Entry 6LOD (electron microscopy, 3.20 A resolution); this record covers chains A and E of the 6 polymer chains in the assembly.

Chain A:
Protein: MULTIHEME_CYTC domain-containing protein
Organism: Roseiflexus castenholzii (strain DSM 13941 / HLO8)
UniProt: A7NJ87 (A7NJ87_ROSCS); residues 1-226 here = UniProt positions 1-226
Amino-acid sequence (226 residues; each row starts with the number of its first residue):
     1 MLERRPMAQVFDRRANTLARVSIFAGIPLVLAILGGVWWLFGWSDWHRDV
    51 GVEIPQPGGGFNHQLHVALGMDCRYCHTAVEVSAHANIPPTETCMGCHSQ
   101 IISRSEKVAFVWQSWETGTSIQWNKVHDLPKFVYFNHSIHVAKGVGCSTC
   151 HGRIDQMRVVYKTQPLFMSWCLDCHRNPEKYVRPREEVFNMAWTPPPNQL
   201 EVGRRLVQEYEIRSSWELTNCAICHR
Unresolved in the structure: 1-8
Glycans and other covalent adducts: heme c (HEC) linked to Cys-73, Cys-76, Cys-94, Cys-97, Cys-147, Cys-150, Cys-224
Metal / ion sites: heme c Fe (5 sites), coordinated by His-63, His-66, His-77, His-98, His-137, His-140, His-151, Met-168, His-175, His-225
Residues lining bound ligands:
  - EL6 ([(2S)-2-octadecanoyloxypropyl] octadecanoate): Leu-34, Val-37, Phe-41
  - heme c (HEC), molecule 1: Arg-48, Leu-129, Pro-130, Phe-132, Val-133, Leu-166, Phe-167, Met-168, Cys-171, Leu-172, His-175, Leu-218, Thr-219, Asn-220, Cys-221, Ile-223, His-225
  - heme c (HEC), molecule 2: Gln-56, Phe-61, His-63, His-66, Val-67, Met-71, His-77, Ile-88, Pro-89, Trp-123, Asn-124, Lys-125, Val-126, His-127, His-151, Ile-154, Val-160, Met-191
  - heme c (HEC), molecule 3: Gly-59, Gly-60, Phe-61, Asn-62, Leu-65, His-66, Leu-69, Met-71, Tyr-75, Pro-89, Thr-93, His-98, Ile-101, Ile-102, Lys-107, Val-108, Phe-110, Trp-123
  - heme c (HEC), molecule 4: His-77, Val-80, His-85, Ala-86, Asn-87, Ile-88, Lys-125, His-127, Asp-128, Leu-129, Phe-135, His-137, His-140, Val-141, Val-145, Gly-146, His-151, Leu-166, Phe-189
  - heme c (HEC), molecule 5: Val-133, Tyr-134, Phe-135, Asn-136, Ile-139, His-140, Lys-143, Val-145, Thr-149, Trp-170, Cys-171, Cys-174, His-175, Pro-178, Tyr-181, Val-182, Ile-212, Arg-213, Leu-218, Ile-223

Chain E:
Protein: Cytochrome c domain-containing protein
Organism: Roseiflexus castenholzii (strain DSM 13941 / HLO8)
UniProt: A7NJ91 (A7NJ91_ROSCS); residues 33-193 here = UniProt positions 33-193
Amino-acid sequence (162 residues; each row starts with the number of its first residue):
    32 XCHLEMYDQAKYKPQQASEIFADGASARPLVEHTVARGRLRIDATSTGRV
    82 DGDPNGAYVTTIPIRITPELLERGAQRYRIYCAVCHGVNGNGRGQVGLLL
   132 NPRPPSFYDQRLLDMPDGEYYDVLVNGRRTMYPYGYRVQSISDRWAIVAH
   182 IRELQKNPPPQN
Unresolved in the structure: 190-193
Glycans and other covalent adducts: heme c (HEC) linked to Cys-113, Cys-116
Modified / non-standard residues: ACE (acetyl group) at position 32
Sequence notes: acetylation (32)
Metal / ion sites: heme c Fe: His-117, Met-162
Residues lining bound ligands:
  - heme c (HEC), molecule 1: Tyr-112, His-117, Leu-131, Pro-133, Arg-134, Pro-135, Pro-136, Phe-138, Arg-142, Leu-143, Met-146, Tyr-151, Val-154, Leu-155, Arg-159, Arg-160, Thr-161, Met-162, Tyr-165, Ile-178, Ile-182
  - heme c (HEC), molecule 2: Val-115, Val-127, Leu-130

How chain A and chain E interact:
Contacting residue pairs - 54 pairs, chain A then chain E:
  Ala-68(A) / Gln-126(E)
  Leu-69(A) / Val-115(E)
  Leu-69(A) / Gln-126(E)
  Gly-70(A) / Val-115(E)
  Met-71(A) / Val-115(E)  hydrophobic
  Asp-72(A) / Arg-110(E)
  Asp-72(A) / Ile-111(E)
  Arg-74(A) / Gln-107(E)
  Arg-74(A) / Ile-111(E)
  Arg-74(A) / Tyr-112(E)  hydrogen bond (backbone-side chain)
  Tyr-75(A) / Ile-111(E)
  Tyr-75(A) / Tyr-112(E)
  Tyr-75(A) / Val-115(E)  hydrophobic
  Tyr-75(A) / Tyr-165(E)  hydrogen bond
  Tyr-75(A) / Arg-168(E)
  Thr-78(A) / Tyr-112(E)
  Thr-78(A) / Arg-168(E)
  Glu-81(A) / Arg-108(E)  salt bridge
  His-85(A) / Pro-45(E)
  His-85(A) / Gln-46(E)  hydrogen bond
  Asn-87(A) / Gln-46(E)
  Ile-88(A) / Gln-46(E)  hydrogen bond (backbone-side chain)
  Pro-90(A) / Tyr-167(E)  hydrophobic
  Glu-92(A) / Tyr-163(E)
  Glu-92(A) / Tyr-167(E)
  Glu-92(A) / Arg-168(E)  hydrogen bond (backbone-side chain)
  Thr-93(A) / Tyr-167(E)  hydrogen bond
  Thr-93(A) / Arg-168(E)
  Met-95(A) / Tyr-163(E)
  Gly-96(A) / Tyr-163(E)
  Cys-97(A) / Val-127(E)  hydrophobic
  Ser-99(A) / Tyr-163(E)
  Gln-100(A) / Leu-131(E)
  Gln-100(A) / Pro-133(E)
  Gln-100(A) / Thr-161(E)  hydrogen bond
  Ile-101(A) / Val-127(E)  hydrophobic
  Ile-101(A) / Leu-130(E)
  Ile-101(A) / Leu-131(E)  hydrophobic
  Gly-118(A) / Asp-54(E)
  Ser-120(A) / Ala-56(E)
  Gln-122(A) / Ala-48(E)
  Gln-122(A) / Gly-55(E)
  Pro-130(A) / Tyr-38(E)
  Lys-131(A) / Met-37(E)
  Lys-131(A) / Tyr-38(E)  hydrogen bond (backbone-backbone)
  Lys-131(A) / Gln-40(E)  hydrogen bond (backbone-side chain)
  Lys-131(A) / Lys-44(E)
  Lys-131(A) / Gln-47(E)
  Phe-132(A) / Met-37(E)
  Phe-132(A) / Tyr-38(E)  hydrophobic
  Phe-132(A) / Gln-40(E)
  Tyr-134(A) / Gln-40(E)
  Tyr-134(A) / Lys-42(E)
  Tyr-134(A) / Lys-44(E)
Also at the interface, not in a pair above, chain A (33 interface residues in all): Arg-48, Ala-79, Ala-86, Trp-115, Thr-119
Also at the interface, not in a pair above, chain E (34 interface residues in all): ACE_32, Asp-39, Ala-53, Asn-132, Pro-164, Gln-170

Overview:
33 residues of chain A and 34 residues of chain E are in contact, with 9 hydrogen bonds and 1 salt bridge.
Among the polar pairs are Glu-81(A)/Arg-108(E), Arg-74(A)/Tyr-112(E) and Tyr-75(A)/Tyr-165(E). Ligands of
chain A: heme c and compound EL6.
Here chain A is MULTIHEME_CYTC domain-containing protein and chain E is Cytochrome c domain-containing
protein, both from Roseiflexus castenholzii (strain DSM 13941 / HLO8). Entry 6LOD (Cryo-EM structure of the
air-oxidized photosynthetic alternative complex III from Roseiflexus castenholzii) was determined by electron
microscopy together with 6LOE from the same study.
